Entry 8ZOL (electron microscopy, 2.55 A resolution); this record covers chains K and D of the 9 polymer chains in the assembly.

[Chain K]
Name: CRISPR system Cascade subunit CasC
Organism: Candidatus Cloacimonetes bacterium ADurb.Bin088
UniProtKB: A0A1V6F8B5 (A0A1V6F8B5_9BACT); numbering as in UniProt (aligned over 1-378)
Chain sequence (378 residues; numbered 1 to 378; the number before each row is that of its first residue):
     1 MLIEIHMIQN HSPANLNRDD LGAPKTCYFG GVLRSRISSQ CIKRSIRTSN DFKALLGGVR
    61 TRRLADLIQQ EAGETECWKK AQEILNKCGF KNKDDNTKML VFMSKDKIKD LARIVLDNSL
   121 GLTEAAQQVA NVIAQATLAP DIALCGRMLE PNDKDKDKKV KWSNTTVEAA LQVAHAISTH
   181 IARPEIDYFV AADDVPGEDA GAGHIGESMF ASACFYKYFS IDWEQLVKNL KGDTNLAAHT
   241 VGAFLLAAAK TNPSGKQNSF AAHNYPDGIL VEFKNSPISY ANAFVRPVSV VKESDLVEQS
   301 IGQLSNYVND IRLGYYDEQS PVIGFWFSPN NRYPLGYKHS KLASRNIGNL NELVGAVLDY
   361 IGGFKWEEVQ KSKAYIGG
Unresolved in the structure: 190-210, 257-263, 291-293, 372-378

[Chain D]
Name: CRISPR-associated endoribonuclease Cse3
Organism: Candidatus Cloacimonetes bacterium ADurb.Bin088
Notes: EC 3.1.-.-
UniProtKB: A0A1V6F8C4 (A0A1V6F8C4_9BACT); numbering as in UniProt (aligned over 1-272)
Chain sequence (272 residues; numbered 1 to 272; the number before each row is that of its first residue):
     1 MIYLSRLLID TGGNPDRPRP GRKWLDNIYN VHRRLSMAFP SGLRREQDPH FLKPFSPNDF
    61 QKTPFLFRVD NNIDGNDKRA IIIVQSVLEP DWDYCFQNAL DFLAAPPETK EYNPEFKAGQ
   121 LLRFRLRVNA SVRRHIPEMV QQDGQTIETG KILHKRVSLT WDASSTPDQA LADWLAAKSP
   181 KLGFTLQRCE LLQLGWVYGS KPEPKNVKVK EQGQGYWREH KYNPLRFRAA LLEGVLEVDD
   241 PKLFLKTLSS GIGKAKSFGF GLLSVLPIRN DG
Unresolved in the structure: 1-111, 136-154, 200-225, 269-272

[Interface between chain K and chain D]
Contacting residue pairs - 7 pairs, chain K then chain D:
  R18(K) - Q193(D)
  G22(K) - Q193(D)
  D187(K) - L266(D)
  Y188(K) - R125(D)  hydrogen bond
  Y188(K) - E233(D)  hydrogen bond
  Y188(K) - L266(D)  hydrophobic
  K256(K) - P167(D)
Other interface residues (no listed pair), chain K (7 interface residues in all): A14, I186
Other interface residues (no listed pair), chain D (10 interface residues in all): R123, T166, L191, L192, S264

[In short]
7 residues of chain K face 10 of chain D across their interface; the contacts include 2 hydrogen bonds. Polar
contacts include Y188(K)-R125(D) and Y188(K)-E233(D).
Chain K is CRISPR system Cascade subunit CasC and chain D is CRISPR-associated endoribonuclease Cse3, both
from Candidatus Cloacimonetes bacterium ADurb.Bin088; the structure, Cryo-EM strcuture of Cas5-HNH
Cascade,Conf3, was determined by electron microscopy, deposited together with 8ZM3, 8ZP9, 9JXS and 8ZP7.
